8QZM - chains C and J of the 11 polymer chains in the assembly; structure by electron microscopy, 3.10 A resolution.

# Chain C
Protein: Histone H2A type 1
Source organism: Homo sapiens
UniProtKB: P0C0S8 (H2A1_HUMAN); residues 1-129 here correspond to UniProt positions 2-130 (UniProt number = residue number + 1)
Sequence (129 residues; row label = number of the first residue in the row):
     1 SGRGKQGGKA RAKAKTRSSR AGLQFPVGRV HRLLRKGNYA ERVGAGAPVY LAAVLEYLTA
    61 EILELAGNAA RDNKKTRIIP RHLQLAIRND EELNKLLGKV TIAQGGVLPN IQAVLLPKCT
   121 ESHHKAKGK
Unresolved in the structure: 1-9, 119-129
Sequence notes: engineered mutation Cys119 (Lys120 in P0C0S8)
Swiss-Prot annotation at these positions:
  - modified residue: Ser1 (N-acetylserine), Arg3 (Citrulline), Lys5 (N6-(2-hydroxyisobutyryl)lysine), Lys9 (N6-(2-hydroxyisobutyryl)lysine), Lys13 (N6-(beta-hydroxybutyryl)lysine), Lys36 (N6-(2-hydroxyisobutyryl)lysine), Lys74 (N6-(2-hydroxyisobutyryl)lysine), Lys75 (N6-(2-hydroxyisobutyryl)lysine), Lys95 (N6-(2-hydroxyisobutyryl)lysine), Lys99 (N6-glutaryllysine), Gln104 (N5-methylglutamine), Lys118 (N6-(2-hydroxyisobutyryl)lysine), Thr120 (Phosphothreonine), Lys125 (N6-crotonyllysine)
  - cross-link (Glycyl lysine isopeptide (Lys-Gly)): Lys13 (interchain with G-Cter in ubiquitin), Lys15 (interchain with G-Cter in ubiquitin)

# Chain J
Molecule: 195-nt DNA strand
Sequence (195 nucleotides; numbered -72 to 122; the number before each row is that of its first residue; numbers below 1 keep their minus sign (DT-72 is residue -72)):
   -72 TGGAGAATCC CGGTGCCGAG GCCGCTCAAT TGGTCGTAGA CAGCTCTAGC ACCGCTTAAA
   -12 CGCACGTACG CGCTGTCCCC CGCGTTTTAA CCGCCAAGGG GATTACTCCC TAGTCTCCAG
    48 GCACGTGTCA GATATATACA TCCTGTCACC ATACGCCCTA ATTAGAGGCG TAATCCCCCA
   108 GTTCGCGCGC CCACC
Unresolved in the structure: 73-122

# How chain C and chain J interact
Residue-residue contacts (16):
  Arg11(C) - DT43(J)  hydrogen bond to the base
  Arg11(C) - DC44(J)  hydrogen bond to the sugar
  Lys13(C) - DA46(J)  salt bridge to the phosphate
  Arg29(C) - DG48(J)  phosphate contact
  Arg29(C) - DC49(J)  salt bridge to the phosphate
  Arg42(C) - DT38(J)  phosphate contact
  Arg42(C) - DA39(J)  phosphate contact
  Val43(C) - DT38(J)  sugar contact
  Val43(C) - DA39(J)  hydrogen bond to the phosphate
  Gly44(C) - DT38(J)  phosphate contact
  Ala45(C) - DT38(J)  hydrogen bond to the phosphate
  Lys75(C) - DG58(J)  phosphate contact
  Lys75(C) - DA59(J)  salt bridge to the phosphate
  Thr76(C) - DG58(J)  hydrogen bond to the phosphate
  Arg77(C) - DA57(J)  sugar contact
  Arg77(C) - DG58(J)  hydrogen bond to the phosphate
Interface residues without a listed pair, chain C (13 interface residues in all): Thr16, His31, Arg35
Interface residues without a listed pair, chain J (11 interface residues in all): DG47

# Summary
The interface between chain C and chain J involves 13 residues on one side and 11 on the other, with 6
hydrogen bonds and 3 salt bridges. Polar pairs include Arg11(C)-DT43(J), Arg11(C)-DC44(J) and
Val43(C)-DA39(J).
Here chain C is Histone H2A type 1 (Homo sapiens) and chain J is a 195-nt DNA strand. Entry 8QZM (Structure of
DNMT3A1 UDR region bound to H2AK119ub nucleosome) was determined by electron microscopy.
